PDB entry 1RIO | X-ray diffraction, 2.30 A resolution | chains U and B of the 5 polymer chains in the assembly

Chain U:
Molecule: 27-nt DNA strand
Sequence (27 nucleotides; row label = number of the first residue in the row):
     1 CGGTATCACCGCCAGTGCTTGACATGG

Chain B:
Molecule: Repressor protein CI
From: Enterobacteria phage lambda
Notes: fragment: cI-N-terminus domain
UniProt: P03034 (RPC1_LAMBD); aligned to UniProt positions 1-92 over residues 1-92 (the alignment contains insertions or deletions, so no single offset holds)
Sequence (98 residues; row label = number of the first residue in the row):
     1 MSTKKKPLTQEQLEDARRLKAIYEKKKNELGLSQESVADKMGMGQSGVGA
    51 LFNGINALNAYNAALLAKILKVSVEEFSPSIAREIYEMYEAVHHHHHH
Unresolved in the structure: 1, 98
Sequence notes: modified residue (41, 43, 88); expression tag (93-98)
Modified / non-standard residues: Mse41 (selenomethionine; parent Met); Mse43 (selenomethionine; parent Met); Mse88 (selenomethionine; parent Met)
Curated features (UniProtKB/Swiss-Prot):
  - DNA-binding region: Leu30 to Gly49 (H-T-H motif)

Interface between chain U and chain B:
Pairs across the interface (13):
  DA14(U) - Lys5(B)  hydrogen bond to the base
  DA14(U) - Asn56(B)  phosphate contact
  DA14(U) - Ala57(B)  hydrogen bond to the phosphate
  DG15(U) - Lys5(B)  hydrogen bond to the base
  DG15(U) - Leu51(B)  phosphate contact
  DG15(U) - Asn56(B)  hydrogen bond to the base
  DG15(U) - Asn62(B)  hydrogen bond to the phosphate
  DT16(U) - Mse43(B)  phosphate contact
  DT16(U) - Gly44(B)  hydrogen bond to the phosphate
  DT16(U) - Ser46(B)  base contact
  DT16(U) - Gly47(B)  base contact
  DG17(U) - Ser46(B)  hydrogen bond to the base
  DC18(U) - Ser46(B)  base contact
Also at the interface, not in a pair above, chain U (6 interface residues in all): DC13
Also at the interface, not in a pair above, chain B (14 interface residues in all): Lys6, Leu8, Gly42, Gln45, Ile55

Summary:
6 residues of chain U and 14 residues of chain B are in contact, with 7 hydrogen bonds. Among the polar pairs
are DA14(U)-Lys5(B), DG15(U)-Lys5(B) and DG15(U)-Asn56(B).
Chain U is a 27-nt DNA strand and chain B is Repressor protein CI (Enterobacteria phage lambda); the
structure, Structure of bacteriophage lambda cI-NTD in complex with sigma-region4 of Thermus aquaticus bound
to DNA, was determined by X-ray diffraction.
